3H1K - chains C and P of the 20 polymer chains in the assembly; structure by X-ray diffraction, 3.48 A resolution.

# Chain C (and P)
Molecule: Cytochrome b
From: Gallus gallus
Notes: EC 1.10.2.2; chain P of this document is another copy of the same molecule, construct and numbering; everything in this record applies to it too
UniProt: P18946 (CYB_CHICK); residue numbers follow UniProt; this construct covers 1-380
Sequence (380 residues; numbered 1 to 380; the number before each row is that of its first residue):
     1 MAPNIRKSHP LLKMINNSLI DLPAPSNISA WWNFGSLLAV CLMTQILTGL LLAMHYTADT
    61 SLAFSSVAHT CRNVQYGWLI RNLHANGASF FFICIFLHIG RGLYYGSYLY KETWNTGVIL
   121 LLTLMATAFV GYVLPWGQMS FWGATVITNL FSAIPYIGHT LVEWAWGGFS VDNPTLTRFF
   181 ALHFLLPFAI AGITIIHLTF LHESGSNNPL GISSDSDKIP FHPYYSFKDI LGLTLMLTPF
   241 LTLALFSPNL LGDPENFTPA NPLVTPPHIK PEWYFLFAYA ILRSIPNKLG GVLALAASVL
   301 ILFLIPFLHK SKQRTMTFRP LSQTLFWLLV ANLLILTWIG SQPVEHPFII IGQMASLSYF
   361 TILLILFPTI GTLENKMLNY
Metal / ion sites: heme Fe site 1: His84, His183; heme Fe site 2: His98, His197; Zn2+: Asp253, Glu255, His268 (shared with 1 residue of chain D)
Residues lining bound ligands:
  - heme (HEM), molecule 1: Trp32, Phe34, Gly35, Ser36, Leu38, Ala39, Ile95, His98, Ile99, Arg101, Ser107, Tyr108, Tyr110, Thr113, Trp114, Gly117, Val118, Leu120, Leu121, Ile190, Thr194, His197, Leu198, Leu201, Ser206, Asn207, Leu302
  - heme (HEM), molecule 2: Leu42, Gln45, Ile46, Gly49, Leu50, Leu52, Ala53, Tyr56, Val67, Arg81, His84, Ala85, Ala88, Leu124, Thr127, Ala128, Gly131, Tyr132, Leu134, Pro135, Phe180, His183, Phe184, Pro187, Ile190, Tyr274
  - IKR (methyl (2E)-{2-[(4-iodo-2,5-dimethylphenoxy)methyl]phenyl}(methoxyimino)ethanoate): Met125, Ala128, Phe129, Tyr132, Val133, Met139, Ser140, Gly143, Ala144, Ile147, Ile269, Lys270, Pro271, Glu272, Tyr274, Phe275, Ala278, Tyr279, Leu295
  - UQ (Coenzyme Q10, (2Z,6E,10Z,14E,18E,22E,26Z)-isomer): Ser18, Leu19, Leu22, Pro23, Ala24, Ile28, Trp32, Ser36, Ala39, Leu198, Leu201, His202, Ser206, Phe221, Tyr225, Asp229
Curated features (UniProtKB/Swiss-Prot):
  - binding site (heme b): His84, His98, His183, His197
  - binding site (a ubiquinone): His202
From the paper describing this entry:
  - Zn2+ coordination: Asp253
  - binding site for Zn2+: Glu255, His268

# How chain C and chain P interact
Residue-residue contacts (24; chain C residue first):
  Pro10(C) with Phe200(P), hydrophobic; Glu203(P)
  Leu11(C) with Phe200(P), hydrophobic
  Leu50(C) with Leu185(P), hydrophobic
  Met54(C) with Thr177(P), hydrogen bond (backbone-side chain); Arg178(P); Ala181(P), hydrophobic
  Thr57(C) with Asp59(P)
  Asp59(C) with Thr57(P)
  Leu62(C) with Leu62(P), hydrophobic
  Thr177(C) with Met54(P), hydrogen bond (side chain-backbone)
  Phe180(C) with Phe180(P), hydrophobic
  Ala181(C) with Met54(P), hydrophobic; Phe184(P)
  Phe184(C) with Ala181(P); Phe184(P), hydrophobic; Leu185(P)
  Leu185(C) with Leu50(P), hydrophobic; Phe188(P), hydrophobic
  Phe188(C) with Leu185(P), hydrophobic; Phe188(P), hydrophobic
  Phe200(C) with Pro10(P), hydrophobic; Leu11(P), hydrophobic
  Glu203(C) with Pro10(P)
Also at the interface, not in a pair above, chain C (23 interface residues in all): Ala53, His55, Tyr56, Ala58, Pro174, Arg178, Leu182, Ile196
Also at the interface, not in a pair above, chain P (22 interface residues in all): Ala53, His55, Tyr56, Ala58, Leu182, Ile196

# In short
23 residues of chain C and 22 residues of chain P are in contact; the contacts include 2 hydrogen bonds. Its
one hydrogen-bonded contact is Met54(C)-Thr177(P). Chain C binds heme, compound IKR and compound UQ. From the
paper: a binding site for Zn2+ at Glu255(C) and His268(C); Zn2+ coordination by Asp253(C).
Both chains are Cytochrome b (Gallus gallus). Entry 3H1K (Chicken cytochrome BC1 complex with ZN++ and an
iodinated derivative of kresoxim-methyl bound) was determined by X-ray diffraction.
